Entry 3VE5 (X-ray diffraction, 2.80 A resolution); this record covers chains D and A.

# Chain D (and A)
Protein: Recombination protein recR
Source organism: Thermoanaerobacter tengcongensis
Notes: chain A of this document is another copy of the same molecule, construct and numbering; everything in this record applies to it too
Reference sequence: Q8RDI4 (RECR_THETN); residues 16-196 here correspond to UniProt positions 19-199 (UniProt number = residue number + 3)
Chain sequence (194 residues; each row starts with the number of its first residue):
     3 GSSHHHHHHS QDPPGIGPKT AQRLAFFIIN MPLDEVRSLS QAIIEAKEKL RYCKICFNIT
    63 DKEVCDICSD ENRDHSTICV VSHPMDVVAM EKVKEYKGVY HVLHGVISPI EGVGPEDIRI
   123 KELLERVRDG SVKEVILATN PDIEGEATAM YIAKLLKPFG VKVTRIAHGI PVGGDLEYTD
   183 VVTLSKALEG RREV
Unresolved in the structure: 3-15
Sequence notes: expression tag (3-15)
UniProt features mapped onto this chain:
  - zinc finger: Cys-55 to Cys-70 (C4-type)
Bound ions: Zn2+: Cys-55, Cys-58, Cys-67, Cys-70
Reported in the primary citation:
  - mutagenesis - K21G: abolished binding to TTERecO
  - mutagenesis - K21G: unchanged binding to plasmid DNA
  - mutagenesis - K21G: unchanged binding to dsDNA
  - mutagenesis - P16G, R25G: abolished binding to 60 mer dsDNA
  - mutagenesis - P16G, R25G: unchanged binding to dsDNA or ssDNA

# Interface between chain D and chain A
Contacting residue pairs (55; chain D residue first):
  Pro-16(D) / Leu-41(A)
  Gly-17(D) / Phe-29(A)
  Gly-17(D) / Met-33(A)
  Gly-17(D) / Glu-37(A)
  Ile-18(D) / Leu-26(A)  hydrophobic
  Gly-19(D) / Phe-29(A)
  Pro-20(D) / Met-87(A)  hydrophobic
  Pro-20(D) / Tyr-180(A)
  Lys-21(D) / Tyr-180(A)
  Thr-22(D) / Arg-25(A)
  Thr-22(D) / Leu-26(A)
  Thr-22(D) / Phe-29(A)
  Gln-24(D) / His-85(A)
  Gln-24(D) / Pro-86(A)
  Gln-24(D) / Met-87(A)
  Leu-26(D) / Ile-18(A)  hydrophobic
  Leu-26(D) / Leu-26(A)  hydrophobic
  Phe-28(D) / Tyr-54(A)
  Phe-29(D) / Ile-18(A)  hydrophobic
  Phe-29(D) / Gly-19(A)
  Phe-29(D) / Thr-22(A)
  Ile-30(D) / Ile-45(A)  hydrophobic
  Ile-30(D) / Lys-49(A)
  Ile-31(D) / Leu-52(A)  hydrophobic
  Ile-31(D) / Ile-61(A)  hydrophobic
  Asn-32(D) / Tyr-54(A)
  Met-33(D) / Gly-17(A)
  Met-33(D) / Ile-18(A)  hydrophobic
  Met-33(D) / Lys-49(A)  hydrogen bond (backbone-side chain)
  Leu-35(D) / Lys-49(A)
  Glu-37(D) / Gly-17(A)
  Val-38(D) / Ile-45(A)  hydrophobic
  Val-38(D) / Lys-49(A)
  Arg-39(D) / Ile-46(A)
  Leu-41(D) / Pro-16(A)  hydrophobic
  Ser-42(D) / Ser-42(A)  hydrogen bond (side chain-backbone)
  Ser-42(D) / Ile-45(A)
  Ser-42(D) / Ile-46(A)
  Ile-45(D) / Leu-41(A)  hydrophobic
  Ile-45(D) / Ile-45(A)  hydrophobic
  Ile-46(D) / Ser-42(A)
  Lys-49(D) / Ile-30(A)  hydrogen bond (side chain-backbone)
  Lys-49(D) / Ile-31(A)  hydrogen bond (side chain-backbone)
  Lys-49(D) / Met-33(A)  hydrogen bond (side chain-backbone)
  Lys-49(D) / Leu-35(A)
  Lys-49(D) / Val-38(A)
  Leu-52(D) / Ala-27(A)
  Arg-53(D) / Ile-31(A)
  Tyr-54(D) / Ile-31(A)  hydrophobic
  Tyr-54(D) / Asn-32(A)
  Ile-61(D) / Ile-31(A)  hydrophobic
  Pro-86(D) / Phe-28(A)  hydrophobic
  Met-87(D) / Arg-25(A)
  Met-87(D) / Phe-28(A)  hydrophobic
  Val-90(D) / Gln-24(A)
Interface residues without a listed pair, chain D (36 interface residues in all): Arg-25, Pro-34, Ala-44, Ala-48, Lys-94
Interface residues without a listed pair, chain A (36 interface residues in all): Lys-21, Ala-44, Ala-48, Arg-53, His-106, Glu-179

# Summary
Chain D and chain A each contribute 36 residues to their interface; the contacts include 5 hydrogen bonds.
Polar pairs include Met-33(D)/Lys-49(A), Ser-42(D)/Ser-42(A) and Lys-49(D)/Ile-30(A). The paper reports that
P16G and R25G of chain D abolish binding to 60 mer dsDNA; K21G of chain D abolishes binding to TTERecO.
Both chains are Recombination protein recR (Thermoanaerobacter tengcongensis). Entry 3VE5 (Structure of
recombination mediator protein RecR16-196 deletion mutant) was determined by X-ray diffraction, deposited
together with 3VDP and 3VDU.
